Entry 4OVB (X-ray diffraction, 2.03 A resolution); this record covers chain A.

Chain A:
Molecule: Protein osa
Organism: Shigella flexneri
Reference sequence: P29772 (OSA_SHIFL); residues 1-187 here correspond to UniProt positions 3-189 (UniProt number = residue number + 2)
Chain sequence (188 residues; numbered 1 to 188; the number before each row is that of its first residue):
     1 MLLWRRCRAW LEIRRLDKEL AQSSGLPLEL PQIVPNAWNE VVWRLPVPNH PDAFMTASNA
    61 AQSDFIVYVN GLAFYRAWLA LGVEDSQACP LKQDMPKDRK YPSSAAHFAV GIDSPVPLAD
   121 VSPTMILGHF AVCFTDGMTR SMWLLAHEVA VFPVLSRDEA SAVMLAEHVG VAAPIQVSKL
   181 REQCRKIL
Construct notes: engineered mutation Trp4 (Arg6 in P29772); expression tag (188)
Bound ions: gold (I) cyanide ion site 1 near Thr135 (its only coordinating residue here); gold (I) cyanide ion site 2 near Leu188 (its only coordinating residue here)
From the paper describing this entry:
  - catalytic residues: Lys100, Arg140
  - catalytic residues: Asp98, Asp136, Thr139 (proposed by the authors, not directly observed)

In short:
The paper reports catalytic residues Lys100, Arg140 and Asp98 among others.
Chain A is Protein osa (Shigella flexneri); the structure, Crystal structure of Oncogenic Suppression Activity
Protein - A Plasmid Fertility Inhibition Factor, Gold (I) Cyanide ..., was determined by X-ray diffraction
(same publication as 4O7K).
